PDB entry 3WHU | X-ray diffraction, 2.60 A resolution | chains A and B

Chain A:
Protein: Protein ERGIC-53
Organism: Homo sapiens
Notes: fragment: Carbohydrate recognition domain
Reference sequence: P49257 (LMAN1_HUMAN); residues 31-269 here = UniProt positions 31-269
Sequence (246 residues; each row starts with the number of its first residue):
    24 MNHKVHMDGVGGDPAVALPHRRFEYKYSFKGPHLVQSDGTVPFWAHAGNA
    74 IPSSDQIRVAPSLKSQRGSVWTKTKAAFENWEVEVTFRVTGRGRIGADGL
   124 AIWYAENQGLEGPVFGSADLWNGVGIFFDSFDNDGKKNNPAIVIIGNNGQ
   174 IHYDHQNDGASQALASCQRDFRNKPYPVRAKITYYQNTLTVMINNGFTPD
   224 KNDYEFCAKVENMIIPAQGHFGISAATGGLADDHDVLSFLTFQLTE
Disordered / not traced: 24-41, 268-269
Disulfides: Cys190-Cys230
Construct notes: expression tag (24-30)
Ion coordination: Ca2+ site 1: Asp152, Phe154, Asn156, Asp181; Ca2+ site 2: Asp157, Asn161, Asn162, Asp181
Swiss-Prot annotation at these positions:
  - binding site (a carbohydrate): Ser88, Asp121, Asn156, His178, Gly251 to Leu253
  - binding site (Ca(2+)): Asp152, Phe154, Asn156, Asp181
  - natural variant: Trp67 (W67S: In F5F8D1)
Reported in the primary citation:
  - conformationally variable residues (order/disorder transition): Asp155 to Asn161, Tyr176 to Gln185
  - binding site for alpha-D-mannopyranose: Asn156

Chain B:
Protein: Multiple coagulation factor deficiency protein 2
Organism: Homo sapiens
Reference sequence: Q8NI22 (MCFD2_HUMAN); numbering as in UniProt (aligned over 67-146)
Sequence (104 residues; row label = number of the first residue in the row):
    43 MGHHHHHHHHHHSSGHIEGRHMLEMSPQELQLHYFKMHDYDGNNLLDGLE
    93 LSTAITHVHKEEGSEQAPLMSEDELINIIDGVLRDDDKNNDGYIDYAEFA
   143 KSLQ
Disordered / not traced: 43-72, 99-111, 144-146
Construct notes: expression tag (43-66)
Ion coordination: Ca2+ site 1: Asp81, Asp83, Asn85, Leu87, Glu92; Ca2+ site 2: Asp129, Asn131, Asp133, Tyr135, Glu140
Swiss-Prot annotation at these positions:
  - binding site (Ca(2+)): Asp81, Asp83, Asn85, Glu92, Asp129, Asn131, Asp133, Tyr135, Glu140
  - modified residue: Ser106 (Phosphoserine)
  - natural variant: Asp81 (D81H: In F5F8D2), Asp129 (D129E: In F5F8D2), Tyr135 (Y135N: In F5F8D2), Ile136 (I136T: In F5F8D2)

Interface between chain A and chain B:
Pairs across the interface (29):
  Arg44(A) with Asp133(B)
  Arg45(A) with Leu125(B); Asn132(B), hydrogen bond; Asp133(B); Gly134(B)
  Phe46(A) with Asp89(B); Leu91(B), hydrophobic; Asp133(B), hydrogen bond (backbone-backbone); Gly134(B); Tyr135(B)
  Tyr48(A) with Gly90(B); Leu91(B); Ile118(B), hydrogen bond (side chain-backbone); Ile121(B); Asp122(B), hydrogen bond; Leu125(B), hydrophobic
  Lys49(A) with Ile118(B); Asp122(B), salt bridge
  Ser51(A) with Leu91(B)
  Phe52(A) with Leu91(B), hydrophobic
  Lys53(A) with Asp83(B), salt bridge; Asp89(B), salt bridge
  Pro55(A) with Tyr82(B), hydrophobic
  His56(A) with Tyr82(B)
  Pro65(A) with Glu114(B)
  Phe66(A) with Leu91(B), hydrophobic; Glu114(B), hydrogen bond (backbone-side chain)
  Lys96(A) with Glu114(B), salt bridge
  Phe265(A) with Tyr135(B)
Interface residues without a listed pair, chain A (16 interface residues in all): Gln59, Trp67
Interface residues without a listed pair, chain B (17 interface residues in all): Thr95, Thr98, Leu117

Summary:
Chain A and chain B form an interface of 16 and 17 residues respectively; the contacts include 5 hydrogen
bonds and 4 salt bridges. Among the polar pairs are Lys49(A)-Asp122(B), Lys53(A)-Asp83(B) and
Lys53(A)-Asp89(B). From the paper: a binding site for alpha-D-mannopyranose at Asn156(A); conformational
variability at Asp155(A) and Tyr176(A).
Here chain A is Protein ERGIC-53 and chain B is Multiple coagulation factor deficiency protein 2, both from
Homo sapiens. Entry 3WHU (Crystal structure of ERGIC-53/MCFD2, Calcium/Man2-bound form) was determined by
X-ray diffraction (same publication as 3WHT and 3WNX).
